1ARW - chain A; structure by X-ray diffraction, 1.60 A resolution.

Chain A:
Name: Peroxidase
Source organism: 'Arthromyces ramosus'
Notes: EC 1.11.1.7
Reference sequence: P28313 (PER_ARTRA); residues 1-344 here correspond to UniProt positions 21-364 (UniProt number = residue number + 20)
Chain sequence (344 residues; each row starts with the number of its first residue):
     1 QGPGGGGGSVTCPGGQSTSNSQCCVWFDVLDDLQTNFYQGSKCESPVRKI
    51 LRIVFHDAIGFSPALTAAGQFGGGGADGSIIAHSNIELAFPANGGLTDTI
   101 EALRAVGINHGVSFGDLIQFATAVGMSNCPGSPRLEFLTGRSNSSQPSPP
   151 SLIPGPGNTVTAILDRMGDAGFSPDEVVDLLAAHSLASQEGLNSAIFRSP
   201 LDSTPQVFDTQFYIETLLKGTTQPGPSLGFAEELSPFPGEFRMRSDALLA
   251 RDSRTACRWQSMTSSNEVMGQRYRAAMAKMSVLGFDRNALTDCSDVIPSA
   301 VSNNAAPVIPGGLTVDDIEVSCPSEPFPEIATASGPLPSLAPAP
Unresolved in the structure: 1-8
Cystine bridges: Cys-12/Cys-24, Cys-23/Cys-293, Cys-43/Cys-129, Cys-257/Cys-322
Covalent attachments: N-acetylglucosamine (NAG) linked to Asn-143
Ion coordination: Ca2+ site 1: Asp-57, Gly-75, Asp-77, Ser-79; heme Fe: His-184 (together with cyanide ion); Ca2+ site 2: Ser-185, Asp-202, Thr-204, Val-207, Asp-209
Small-molecule neighbours:
  - cyanide ion (CYN): Arg-52, Phe-55, His-56, His-184
  - heme (HEM): Arg-48, Lys-49, Leu-51, Arg-52, Phe-55, Pro-154, Gly-155, Pro-156, Ile-163, Leu-180, Leu-181, Ala-183, His-184, Leu-186, Ala-187, Ser-188, Gln-189, Glu-190, Gly-191, Leu-192, Met-243, Ser-245, Leu-249, Tyr-273, Met-277, Met-280
UniProt features mapped onto this chain:
  - active site: His-56 (Proton acceptor)
  - binding site (Ca(2+)): Asp-57, Gly-75, Asp-77, Ser-79, Ser-185, Asp-202, Thr-204, Val-207, Asp-209
  - binding site (heme b): His-184
  - site: Arg-52 (Transition state stabilizer)
  - modified residue: Gln-1 (Pyrrolidone carboxylic acid)
  - glycosylation: Asn-143 (N-linked (GlcNAc...) (high mannose) asparagine)

In short:
Chain A binds cyanide ion and heme. Covalently linked N-acetylglucosamine: at Asn-143. The Ca2+ site 1 is
built by Asp-57, Gly-75, Asp-77 and Ser-79. From UniProt: active-site residue His-56, 9 Ca2+-binding residues
and heme b-binding residue His-184.
Chain A is Peroxidase ('Arthromyces ramosus'); the structure, Crystal structures of cyanide-and
triiodide-bound forms of arthromyces ramosus peroxidase at different ph values. perturbations of ..., was
determined by X-ray diffraction, deposited together with 1ARU, 1ARV, 1ARX and 1ARY.
